Entry 3U8A (X-ray diffraction, 1.78 A resolution); this record covers chain A.

[Chain A]
Protein: Fluorescent protein rsTagRFP
Organism: synthetic construct
Amino-acid sequence (243 residues; numbered -11 to 233; 2 numbers in that range are skipped by the numbering (no residue carries them; nothing is unmodelled there); the number before each row is that of its first residue; numbers below 1 keep their minus sign (Met-11 is residue -11)):
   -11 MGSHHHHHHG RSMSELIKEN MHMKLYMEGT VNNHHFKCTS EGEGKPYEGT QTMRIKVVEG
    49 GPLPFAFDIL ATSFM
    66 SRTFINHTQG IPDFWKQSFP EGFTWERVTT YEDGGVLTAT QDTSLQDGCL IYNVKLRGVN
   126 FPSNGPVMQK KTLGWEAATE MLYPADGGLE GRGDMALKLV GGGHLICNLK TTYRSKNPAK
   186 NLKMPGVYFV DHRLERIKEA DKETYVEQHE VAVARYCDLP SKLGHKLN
Unresolved in the structure: -11 to 2, 229-233
Covalent attachments: covalent link Met63-Ser66
Modified positions: Met63 ({(4Z)-4-(4-hydroxybenzylidene)-2-[3-(methylthio)propanimidoyl]-5-oxo-4,5-dihydro-1H-imidazol-1-yl}acetic acid; NRQ)

[In short]
Chain A is Fluorescent protein rsTagRFP (synthetic construct); the structure, Crystal structure of monomeric
reversibly photoswitchable red fluorescent protein rsTagRFP in the OFF state, was determined by X-ray
diffraction, deposited together with 3U8C.
